Entry 5A6V (X-ray diffraction, 2.28 A resolution); this record covers chains A and B.

== Chain A (and B) ==
Protein: Lipase B
From: Pseudozyma antarctica
Notes: EC 3.1.1.3; chain B of this document is another copy of the same molecule, construct and numbering; everything in this record applies to it too
UniProtKB: P41365 (LIPB_CANAR); residues 1-317 here correspond to UniProt positions 26-342 (UniProt number = residue number + 25)
Sequence (317 residues; numbered 1 to 317; the number before each row is that of its first residue):
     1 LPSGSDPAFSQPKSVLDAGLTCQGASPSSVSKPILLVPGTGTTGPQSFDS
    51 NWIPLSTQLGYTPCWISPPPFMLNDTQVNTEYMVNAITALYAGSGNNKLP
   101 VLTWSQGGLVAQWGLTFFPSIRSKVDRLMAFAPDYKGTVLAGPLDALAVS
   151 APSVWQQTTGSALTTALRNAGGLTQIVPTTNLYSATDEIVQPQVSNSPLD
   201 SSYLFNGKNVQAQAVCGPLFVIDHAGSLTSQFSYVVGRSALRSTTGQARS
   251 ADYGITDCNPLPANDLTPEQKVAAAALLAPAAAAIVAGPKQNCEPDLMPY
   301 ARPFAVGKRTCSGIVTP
UniProt features mapped onto this chain:
  - active site: Ser105, Asp187, His224
  - glycosylation: Asn74 (N-linked (GlcNAc...) asparagine)
Disulfides: Cys22-Cys64, Cys216-Cys258, Cys293-Cys311
Covalent attachments: N-acetylglucosamine (NAG) linked to Asn74
Small-molecule neighbours:
  - xenon (XE), molecule 1: Thr40, Ile189, Ile285
  - xenon (XE), molecule 2: Met83, Ile87, Val101, Ala111, Leu115, Val125
  - xenon (XE), molecule 3: Leu144, Val154, Ile285
  - xenon (XE), molecule 4: Ile189, Leu278, Ala281
What the authors report for this chain:
  - binding site for xenon: Met83, Val101, Leu115, Val125, Leu144, Val154, Trp155, Ile189, Leu219, Ala281, Ile285

== Interface between chain A and chain B ==
Residue-residue contacts (16; chain A residue first):
  Pro143(A) with Thr186(B); Glu188(B); Asp223(B)
  Ala146(A) with Glu188(B)
  Leu147(A) with Thr186(B); Asp187(B); Glu188(B); Gln191(B)
  Thr186(A) with Leu261(B)
  Asp187(A) with Leu261(B)
  Glu188(A) with Pro260(B)
  Gln191(A) with Leu261(B)
  Ala281(A) with Leu219(B)
  Ala282(A) with Leu219(B), hydrophobic
  Ile285(A) with Leu219(B), hydrophobic
  Val286(A) with Pro218(B), hydrophobic
Interface residues without a listed pair, chain A (13 interface residues in all): Leu140, Leu144
Interface residues without a listed pair, chain B (12 interface residues in all): Leu140, Ala185, Val221

== Summary ==
13 residues of chain A and 12 residues of chain B are in contact. Chain A binds 4 copies of xenon. Covalently
linked N-acetylglucosamine: at Asn74(A). From UniProt: 3 active-site residues on chain A. The paper reports a
binding site for xenon at Met83(A), Val101(A) and Leu115(A) among others.
Chain A and chain B are both Lipase B (Pseudozyma antarctica); the structure, Open and closed conformations
and protonation states of Candida antarctica Lipase B: Xenon complex, was determined by X-ray diffraction,
deposited together with 5A71.
